PDB entry 4C2T | X-ray diffraction, 4.00 A resolution | chains B and N of the 4 polymer chains in the assembly

# Chain B
Protein: DNA helicase II
From: Deinococcus radiodurans
Notes: EC 3.6.4.12
UniProtKB: Q9RTI9 (Q9RTI9_DEIRA); residue numbers follow UniProt; this construct covers 1-745
Chain sequence (745 residues; numbered 1 to 745; the number before each row is that of its first residue):
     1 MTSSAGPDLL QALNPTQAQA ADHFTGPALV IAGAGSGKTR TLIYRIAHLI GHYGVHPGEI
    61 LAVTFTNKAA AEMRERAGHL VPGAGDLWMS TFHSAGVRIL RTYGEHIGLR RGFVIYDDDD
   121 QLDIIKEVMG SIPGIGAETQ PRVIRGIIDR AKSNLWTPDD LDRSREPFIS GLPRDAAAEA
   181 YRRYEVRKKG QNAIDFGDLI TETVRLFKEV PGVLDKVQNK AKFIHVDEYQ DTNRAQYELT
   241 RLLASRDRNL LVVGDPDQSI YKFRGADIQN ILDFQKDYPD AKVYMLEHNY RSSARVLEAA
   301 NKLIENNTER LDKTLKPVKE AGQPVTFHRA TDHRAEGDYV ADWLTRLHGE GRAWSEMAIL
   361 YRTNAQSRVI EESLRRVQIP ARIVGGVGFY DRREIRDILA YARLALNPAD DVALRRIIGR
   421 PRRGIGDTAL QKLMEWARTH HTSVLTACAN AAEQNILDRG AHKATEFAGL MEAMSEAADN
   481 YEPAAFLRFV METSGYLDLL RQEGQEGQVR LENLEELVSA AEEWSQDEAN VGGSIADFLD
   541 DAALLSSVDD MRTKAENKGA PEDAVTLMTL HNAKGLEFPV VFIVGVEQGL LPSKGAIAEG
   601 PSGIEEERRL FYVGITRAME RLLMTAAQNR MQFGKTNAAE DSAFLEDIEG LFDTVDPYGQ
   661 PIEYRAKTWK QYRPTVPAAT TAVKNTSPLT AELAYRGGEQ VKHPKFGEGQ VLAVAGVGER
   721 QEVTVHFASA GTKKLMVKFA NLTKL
Not modelled in the structure: 1-4, 458-459, 548-549, 553-561, 663-745
Bound ions: Mg2+: Thr39 (together with AMP-PNP)
Ligand contacts: AMP-PNP (ANP; phosphoaminophosphonic acid-adenylate ester): Ala12, Leu13, Asn14, Gln17, Gly33, Ala34, Gly35, Ser36, Gly37, Lys38, Thr39, Arg40, Glu228, Gln258, Tyr290, Arg291, Gly575, Glu577, Arg617
Reported in the primary citation:
  - mutagenesis - G426T: decreased catalytic activity on 5'- and 3'-tailed dsDNA
  - mutagenesis - G424T, G424T/G426T: increased catalytic activity on 3'-tailed dsDNA
  - mutagenesis - G424T: decreased catalytic activity (5'-3' helicase activity)
  - mutagenesis - G424T (3-4 fold), G424T/G426T (3-4 fold): decreased binding to 3'- and 5'-tailed dsDNA

# Chain N
Molecule: DNA strand rev28
Sequence (28 nucleotides; each row starts with the number of its first residue):
     1 GGTACGACCT GCGAGCACTG CTTTTTTT
Not modelled in the structure: 26-28

# How chain B and chain N interact
Contacting residue pairs (38):
  Phe65(B) - DT25(N)  sugar contact
  Thr66(B) - DT25(N)  phosphate contact
  Thr91(B) - DT25(N)  hydrogen bond to the phosphate
  His93(B) - DT25(N)  base contact
  Asp118(B) - DT25(N)  base contact
  Gln140(B) - DG20(N)  hydrogen bond to the phosphate
  Arg142(B) - DG20(N)  sugar contact
  Phe196(B) - DT25(N)  base contact
  Tyr261(B) - DT24(N)  sugar contact
  Phe263(B) - DT23(N)  stacking on the base
  Arg264(B) - DT24(N)  base contact
  Arg264(B) - DT25(N)  base contact
  Arg362(B) - DT22(N)  hydrogen bond to the base
  Arg362(B) - DT23(N)  hydrogen bond to the base
  Thr363(B) - DT23(N)  phosphate contact
  Asn364(B) - DT23(N)  hydrogen bond to the phosphate
  Ala365(B) - DC21(N)  base contact
  Arg422(B) - DC12(N)  salt bridge to the phosphate
  Arg422(B) - DG13(N)  salt bridge to the phosphate
  Gly424(B) - DG11(N)  phosphate contact
  Gly424(B) - DC12(N)  phosphate contact
  Ile425(B) - DC12(N)  hydrogen bond to the phosphate
  Gly426(B) - DG11(N)  hydrogen bond to the phosphate
  Gly426(B) - DC12(N)  phosphate contact
  Asp427(B) - DG11(N)  hydrogen bond to the phosphate
  Thr428(B) - DT10(N)  sugar contact
  Thr428(B) - DG11(N)  hydrogen bond to the phosphate
  Ala429(B) - DG11(N)  phosphate contact
  Leu544(B) - DT25(N)  phosphate contact
  Ser546(B) - DT25(N)  phosphate contact
  Ser547(B) - DT25(N)  phosphate contact
  Thr569(B) - DT24(N)  hydrogen bond to the phosphate
  His571(B) - DT23(N)  sugar contact
  Asn572(B) - DT24(N)  phosphate contact
  Ser593(B) - DT22(N)  base contact
  Glu599(B) - DT22(N)  base contact
  Phe633(B) - DG20(N)  base contact
  Phe633(B) - DC21(N)  base contact
Interface residues without a listed pair, chain B (33 interface residues in all): Ser94, Gln632

# Summary
The interface between chain B and chain N involves 33 residues on one side and 10 on the other, with 10
hydrogen bonds, 2 salt bridges and 1 aromatic stacking contact. Polar contacts include Arg362(B)-DT22(N),
Arg362(B)-DT23(N) and Thr91(B)-DT25(N). The paper reports that G424T and G424T/G426T of chain B increase
catalytic activity on 3'-tailed dsDNA; G424T and G424T/G426T of chain B reduce binding to 3'- and 5'-tailed
dsDNA.
Chain B is DNA helicase II (Deinococcus radiodurans) and chain N is DNA strand rev28; the structure, Crystal
structure of full length Deinococcus radiodurans UvrD in complex with DNA, was determined by X-ray diffraction
together with 4C30 from the same study.
